5VHF - chains G and D of the 19 polymer chains in the assembly; structure by electron microscopy, 5.70 A resolution (low resolution: residue-level contacts below are approximate; hydrogen-bond / salt-bridge calls are withheld).

[Chain G]
Protein: 26S proteasome non-ATPase regulatory subunit 10
Organism: Homo sapiens
UniProtKB: O75832 (PSD10_HUMAN); residue numbers follow UniProt; this construct covers 4-226
Chain sequence (223 residues; numbered 4 to 226; the number before each row is that of its first residue):
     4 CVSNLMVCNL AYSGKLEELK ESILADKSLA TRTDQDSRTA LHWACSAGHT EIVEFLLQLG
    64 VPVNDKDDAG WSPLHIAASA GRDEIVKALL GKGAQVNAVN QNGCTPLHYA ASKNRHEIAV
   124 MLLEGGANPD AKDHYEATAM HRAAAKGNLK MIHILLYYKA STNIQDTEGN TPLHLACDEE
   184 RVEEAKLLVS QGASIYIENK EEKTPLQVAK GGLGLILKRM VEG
Disordered / not traced: 4-7
UniProt features mapped onto this chain:
  - mutagenesis: E182 (E182A: Abolishes interaction with RB1)

[Chain D]
Protein: 26S proteasome regulatory subunit 6B
Organism: Homo sapiens
UniProtKB: P43686 (PRS6B_HUMAN); residue numbers follow UniProt; this construct covers 39-406
Chain sequence (368 residues; each row starts with the number of its first residue):
    39 DLYSRYKKLQ QELEFLEVQE EYIKDEQKNL KKEFLHAQEE VKRIQSIPLV IGQFLEAVDQ
    99 NTAIVGSTTG SNYYVRILST IDRELLKPNA SVALHKHSNA LVDVLPPEAD SSIMMLTSDQ
   159 KPDVMYADIG GMDIQKQEVR EAVELPLTHF ELYKQIGIDP PRGVLMYGPP GCGKTMLAKA
   219 VAHHTTAAFI RVVGSEFVQK YLGEGPRMVR DVFRLAKENA PAIIFIDEID AIATKRFDAQ
   279 TGADREVQRI LLELLNQMDG FDQNVNVKVI MATNRADTLD PALLRPGRLD RKIEFPLPDR
   339 RQKRLIFSTI TSKMNLSEEV DLEDYVARPD KISGADINSI CQESGMLAVR ENRYIVLAKD
   399 FEKAYKTV
Disordered / not traced: 146-169
UniProt features mapped onto this chain:
  - binding site (ATP): G206 to T213
  - modified residue (N6-acetyllysine): K397, K401

[Interface between chain G and chain D]
Residue-residue contacts (54; chain G residue first):
  L8(G) with Y392(D)
  C11(G) with Y392(D)
  N12(G) with Y392(D)
  Y15(G) with N353(D); Y392(D); I393(D)
  D37(G) with N390(D)
  Q38(G) with N390(D)
  D39(G) with R388(D); N390(D); R391(D)
  R41(G) with R391(D); L395(D); K397(D)
  W46(G) with N390(D); R391(D); Y392(D)
  C48(G) with E356(D)
  S49(G) with S355(D); E356(D)
  A50(G) with E356(D)
  G51(G) with E356(D)
  D70(G) with K397(D)
  D71(G) with K397(D)
  A72(G) with K397(D)
  W74(G) with E357(D); A396(D)
  I79(G) with E357(D)
  S82(G) with E356(D); E357(D)
  A83(G) with E356(D)
  R85(G) with E356(D)
  Q104(G) with E400(D)
  N105(G) with D362(D)
  H111(G) with E361(D)
  Y112(G) with D359(D); D362(D)
  S115(G) with D359(D); E361(D)
  Y138(G) with R366(D)
  R145(G) with E361(D); D362(D)
  A146(G) with E361(D)
  A148(G) with R342(D)
  K149(G) with R342(D); E361(D)
  N151(G) with E361(D)
  D169(G) with K369(D)
  T170(G) with K369(D)
  E171(G) with K369(D)
  D181(G) with R338(D)
  E182(G) with R339(D); R342(D)
  R184(G) with R339(D)
Other interface residues (no listed pair), chain G (40 interface residues in all): A114, K116
Other interface residues (no listed pair), chain D (23 interface residues in all): V358, L360

[Overview]
40 residues of chain G and 23 residues of chain D are in contact. Curated annotation (UniProt) lists one
mutagenesis site on chain G; 8 ATP-binding residues on chain D.
Chain G is 26S proteasome non-ATPase regulatory subunit 10 and chain D is 26S proteasome regulatory subunit
6B, both from Homo sapiens; the structure, Conformational Landscape of the p28-Bound Human Proteasome
Regulatory Particle, was determined by electron microscopy together with 5VGZ, 5VHH, 5VHI, 5VHJ, 5VHM, 5VHN
and 5 further entries from the same study.
